PDB entry 4RDQ | X-ray diffraction, 2.85 A resolution | chains F and G of the 15 polymer chains in the assembly

Chain F:
Protein: Fab antibody fragment, light chain
Source organism: Mus musculus
Notes: antibody fragment or engineered binder
Chain sequence (212 residues; each row starts with the number of its first residue):
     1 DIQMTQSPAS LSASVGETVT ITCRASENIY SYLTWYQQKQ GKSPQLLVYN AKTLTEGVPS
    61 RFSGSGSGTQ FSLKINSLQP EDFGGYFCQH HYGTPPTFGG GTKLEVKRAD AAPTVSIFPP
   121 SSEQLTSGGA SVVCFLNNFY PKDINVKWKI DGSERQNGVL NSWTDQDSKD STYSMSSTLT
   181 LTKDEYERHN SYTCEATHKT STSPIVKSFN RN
Disulfides: Cys23-Cys88, Cys134-Cys194

Chain G:
Protein: Fab antibody fragment, heavy chain
Source organism: Mus musculus
Notes: antibody fragment or engineered binder
Chain sequence (217 residues; each row starts with the number of its first residue):
     1 QVQLQQSGPE LVRPGASVKM SCKASGYTFT NYWMHWVKQR PGQALEWIGM IDPSKSETTL
    61 NQKFRGKATL NVDKSSNTAY MQLSSLTSED SAVYYCAREV YYFDYWGQGT TLTVSSAKTT
   121 PPSVYPLAPG SAAQTNSMVT LGCLVKGYFP EPVTVTWNSG SLSSGVHTFP AVLQSDLYTL
   181 SSSVTVPSSS WPSETVTCNV AHPASSTKVD KKIVPRD
Unresolved in the structure: 130-135
Disulfides: Cys22-Cys96, Cys143-Cys198

Interface between chain F and chain G:
Pairs across the interface (65; chain F residue first):
  Thr34(F) - Tyr102(G)
  Tyr36(F) - Tyr102(G)
  Tyr36(F) - Phe103(G)  hydrogen bond (side chain-backbone)
  Tyr36(F) - Trp106(G)
  Gln38(F) - Gln39(G)  hydrogen bond
  Gln38(F) - Tyr95(G)
  Lys42(F) - Tyr95(G)
  Ser43(F) - Tyr95(G)
  Ser43(F) - Gly107(G)  hydrogen bond (side chain-backbone)
  Pro44(F) - Trp106(G)  hydrophobic
  Leu46(F) - Tyr102(G)  hydrophobic
  Leu46(F) - Phe103(G)
  Tyr49(F) - Tyr102(G)  hydrophobic
  Phe87(F) - Leu45(G)  hydrophobic
  Gln89(F) - Phe103(G)
  His91(F) - Glu99(G)  salt bridge
  His91(F) - Tyr101(G)
  His91(F) - Tyr102(G)  hydrogen bond (side chain-backbone)
  His91(F) - Phe103(G)
  Thr94(F) - Trp47(G)
  Thr94(F) - Met50(G)
  Pro95(F) - Trp47(G)  hydrophobic
  Pro95(F) - Asn61(G)
  Pro96(F) - Trp47(G)
  Phe98(F) - Val37(G)  hydrophobic
  Phe98(F) - Leu45(G)
  Phe98(F) - Phe103(G)  hydrophobic
  Gly99(F) - Ala44(G)
  Ser116(F) - Thr140(G)
  Phe118(F) - Leu127(G)
  Phe118(F) - Ala128(G)
  Phe118(F) - Pro129(G)
  Phe118(F) - Thr140(G)
  Phe118(F) - Leu141(G)  hydrophobic
  Pro119(F) - Ala128(G)
  Pro119(F) - Arg216(G)
  Pro120(F) - Arg216(G)
  Ser121(F) - Tyr125(G)
  Ser121(F) - Pro126(G)
  Glu123(F) - Pro126(G)
  Gln124(F) - Tyr125(G)
  Gln124(F) - Leu144(G)
  Ser127(F) - Tyr125(G)
  Ser131(F) - Leu144(G)
  Val133(F) - Leu127(G)  hydrophobic
  Phe135(F) - Phe169(G)  hydrophobic
  Phe135(F) - Ser181(G)
  Phe135(F) - Ser183(G)
  Asn137(F) - His167(G)
  Asn137(F) - Phe169(G)
  Asn137(F) - Ser183(G)  hydrogen bond
  Asn138(F) - His167(G)  hydrogen bond
  Leu160(F) - Val172(G)  hydrophobic
  Leu160(F) - Leu173(G)
  Leu160(F) - Gln174(G)
  Asn161(F) - Val172(G)
  Ser162(F) - Phe169(G)
  Ser162(F) - Pro170(G)  hydrogen bond (side chain-backbone)
  Ser162(F) - Val172(G)
  Trp163(F) - Pro170(G)
  Thr164(F) - Phe169(G)
  Ser174(F) - His167(G)  hydrogen bond
  Ser174(F) - Phe169(G)
  Met175(F) - Phe169(G)
  Ser176(F) - Phe169(G)
Interface residues without a listed pair, chain F (41 interface residues in all): Gly100, Ser122, Asp167, Thr178
Interface residues without a listed pair, chain G (36 interface residues in all): Thr59, Asp104, Gln108, Gly142, Ser182

In short:
41 residues of chain F and 36 residues of chain G are in contact; the contacts include 8 hydrogen bonds and 1
salt bridge. Polar contacts include His91(F)-Glu99(G), Tyr36(F)-Phe103(G) and Gln38(F)-Gln39(G).
Here chain F is Fab antibody fragment, light chain and chain G is Fab antibody fragment, heavy chain, both
from Mus musculus. Entry 4RDQ (Calcium-activated chloride channel bestrophin-1, from chicken, in complex with
Fab antibody fragments, chloride and calcium) was determined by X-ray diffraction.
